Entry 4LF9 (X-ray diffraction, 3.28 A resolution); this record covers chains A and M of the 21 polymer chains in the assembly.

Chain A:
Molecule: 16S rRNA
Source organism: Thermus thermophilus
Sequence (1522 nucleotides; numbered 0 to 1544 plus 19 insertion-coded residues; 42 numbers in that range are skipped by the numbering (no residue carries them; nothing is unmodelled there); the number before each row is that of its first residue; a row labelled like 190A-190L holds insertion residues (190A, then the next letters in order); numbering starts at 0):
     0 UUUGUUGGAG AGUUUGAUCC UGGCUCAGGG UGAACGCUGG CGGCGUGCCU AAGACAUGCA
    60 AGUCGUGCGG G
    73 CCGCGGGGUU UU
    88 ACUCCG
    95 UGGUC
   101 AGCGGCGGAC GGGUGAGUAA CGCGUGGGU
  129A G
   130 ACCUACCCGG AAGAGGGGGA CAACCCGGGG AAACUCGGGC UAAUCCCCCA UGUGGACCCG
   190 C
190A-190L CCCUUGGGGUGU
   191 GUCCAAAGGG CUUU
   216 GCCCGCUUCC GGAUGGGCCC GCGUCCCAUC AGCUAGUUGG UGGGGUAAUG GCCCACCAAG
   276 GCGACGACGG GUAGCCGGUC UGAGAGGAUG GCCGGCCACA GGGGCACUGA GACACGGGCC
   336 CCACUCCUAC GGGAGGCAGC AGUUAGGAAU CUUCCGCAAU GGGCGCAAGC CUGACGGAGC
   396 GACGCCGCUU GGAGGAAGAA GCCCUUCGGG GUGUAAACUC CUGAA
   442 CCCGGGACGA AACCCCCGAC GA
   474 GGGGACUGAC GGUACCGGG
   494 GUAAUAGCGC CGGCCAACUC CGUGCCAGCA GCCGCGGUAA UACGGAGGGC GCGAGCGUUA
   554 CCCGGAUUCA CUGGGCGUAA AGGGCGUGUA GGCGGCCUGG GGCGUCCCAU GUGAAAGACC
   614 ACGGCUCAAC CGUGGGGGAG CGUGGGAUAC GCUCAGGCUA GACGGUGGGA GAGGGUGGUG
   674 GAAUUCCCGG AGUAGCGGUG AAAUGCGCAG AUACCGGGAG GAACGCCGAU GGCGAAGGCA
   734 GCCACCUGGU CCACCCGUGA CGCUGAGGCG CGAAAGCGUG GGGAGCAAAC CGGAUUAGAU
   794 ACCCGGGUAG UCCACGCCCU AAACGAUGCG CGCUAGGUCU CUGGGUCU
   848 CCUGGGGGCC GAAGCUAACG CGUUAAGCGC GCCGCCUGGG GAGUACGGCC GCAAGGCUGA
   908 AACUCAAAGG AAUUGACGGG GGCCCGCACA AGCGGUGGAG CAUGUGGUUU AAUUCGAAGX
   968 AACGCGAAGA ACCUUACCAG GCCUUGACAU GCUAGG
 1003A G
  1004 AACCCGGGUG AAAGCCUGGG GUGCCCC
1030A-1030D GCGA
  1031 GGGGAGCCCU AGCACAGGUG CUGCAUGGCC GUCGUCAGCU CGUGCCGUGA GGUGUUGGGU
  1091 UAAGUCCCGC AACGAGCGCA ACCCCCGCCG UUAGUUGCCA GCGGUUCGGC CGGGCACUCU
  1151 AACGGGACUG CCCGCGAAA
  1171 GCGGGAGGAA GGAGGGGACG ACGUCUGGUC AGCAUGGCCC UUACGGCCUG GGCGACACAC
  1231 GUGCUACAAU GCCCACUACA AAGCGAUGCC ACCCGGCAAC GGGGAGCUAA UCGCAAAAAG
  1291 GUGGGCCCAG UUCGGAUUGG GGUCUGCAAC CCGACCCCAU GAAGCCGGAA UCGCUAGUAA
  1351 UCGCGGAUCA G
 1361A C
  1362 CAUGCCGCGG UGAAUACGUU CCCGGGCCUU GUACACACXG CCXGUXACGC CAUGGGAGCG
  1422 GGCUCUACCC GAAGUCGCCG GG
  1446 AGCCUACGGG
  1459 CAGGCGCCGA GGGUAGGGCC CGUGACUGGG GCGAAGUCGU AACAAGGUAG CUGUACCGGA
  1519 AGGUGCGGCU GGAUCCACUC CUUUCU
Unresolved in the structure: 0-4, 1534-1538
Differences from the reference sequence: conflict C1534 (A2157 in M26923.1), A1535 (C2158 in M26923.1)
Modified / non-standard residues: PSU (pseudouridine-5'-monophosphate) at position 516, 7MG (7N-methyl-8-hydroguanosine-5'-monophosphate) at position 527, M2G (N2-dimethylguanosine-5'-monophosphate) at position 966, 5MC (5-methylcytidine-5'-monophosphate) at position 967, 2MG (2N-methylguanosine-5'-monophosphate) at position 1207, 5MC (5-methylcytidine-5'-monophosphate) at position 1400, 4OC (4n,o2'-methylcytidine-5'-monophosphate) at position 1402, 5MC (5-methylcytidine-5'-monophosphate) at position 1404, 5MC (5-methylcytidine-5'-monophosphate) at position 1407, UR3 (3-methyluridine-5'-monophoshate) at position 1498, MA6 (6N-dimethyladenosine-5'-monophoshate) at position 1518, MA6 (6N-dimethyladenosine-5'-monophoshate) at position 1519, PSU (pseudouridine-5'-monophosphate) at position 1540, PSU (pseudouridine-5'-monophosphate) at position 1541
Bound ions: Mg2+ site 1: U12, G22; Mg2+ site 2: U12, A914; Mg2+ site 3 near G21 (its only coordinating residue here); Mg2+ site 4: C48, G115; Mg2+ site 5: A53, A353; Mg2+ site 6 near G105 (its only coordinating residue here); Mg2+ site 7: A116, G117, G289; Mg2+ site 8: C121, G124, U125, G236; Mg2+ site 9: C174, C175; Mg2+ site 10: U182, G183; Mg2+ site 11 near A195 (its only coordinating residue here); Mg2+ site 12 near U264 (its only coordinating residue here); 4 more K+ sites not listed; 64 more Mg2+ sites not listed
Ligand contacts: gentamicin c1a (LLL; (2R,3R,4R,5R)-2-((1S,2S,3R,4S,6R)-4,6-diamino-3-((2R,3R,6S)-3-amino-6-(aminomethyl)-tetrahydro-2H-pyran-2-yloxy)-2-hydr oxycyclohexyloxy)-5-methyl-4-(methylamino)-tetrahydro-2H-pyran-3,5-diol): 5MC_1404, G1405, U1406, 5MC_1407, A1408, C1409, G1491, A1492, A1493, G1494, U1495

Chain M:
Name: ribosomal protein S13
Source organism: Thermus thermophilus
Reference sequence: P80377 (RS13_THET8); numbering as in UniProt (aligned over 1-126)
Chain sequence (126 residues; row label = number of the first residue in the row):
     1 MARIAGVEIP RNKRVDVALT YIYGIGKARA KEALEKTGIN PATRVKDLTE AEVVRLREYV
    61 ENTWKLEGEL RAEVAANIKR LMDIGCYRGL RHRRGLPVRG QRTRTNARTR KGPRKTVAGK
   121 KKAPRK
Unresolved in the structure: 1, 120-126
Bound ions: Mg2+: Thr20, Ile22, Ile25 (shared with U1330(A) of chain A)

Chain A / chain M interface:
Pairs across the interface (83; chain A residue first):
  G947(A) - Arg108(M)  phosphate contact
  G947(A) - Thr109(M)  phosphate contact
  C948(A) - Asn106(M)  base contact
  C948(A) - Ala107(M)  hydrogen bond to the phosphate
  C948(A) - Arg108(M)  hydrogen bond to the phosphate
  C948(A) - Thr109(M)  hydrogen bond to the phosphate
  A949(A) - Gln101(M)  phosphate contact
  A949(A) - Asn106(M)  base contact
  U950(A) - Arg102(M)  salt bridge to the phosphate
  U950(A) - Thr105(M)  hydrogen bond to the base
  U950(A) - Asn106(M)  base contact
  G951(A) - Arg102(M)  salt bridge to the phosphate
  G951(A) - Thr105(M)  base contact
  U952(A) - Arg104(M)  hydrogen bond to the base
  U952(A) - Thr105(M)  base contact
  G953(A) - Arg104(M)  salt bridge to the phosphate
  G954(A) - Arg104(M)  base contact
  A1225(A) - Arg102(M)  phosphate contact
  A1225(A) - Thr103(M)  hydrogen bond to the phosphate
  A1225(A) - Arg104(M)  phosphate contact
  C1226(A) - Arg91(M)  salt bridge to the phosphate
  C1226(A) - Leu96(M)  phosphate contact
  C1226(A) - Thr103(M)  hydrogen bond to the phosphate
  C1226(A) - Arg104(M)  base contact
  C1226(A) - Lys111(M)  hydrogen bond to the sugar
  A1227(A) - Leu96(M)  phosphate contact
  A1227(A) - Lys111(M)  phosphate contact
  A1227(A) - Lys115(M)  hydrogen bond to the sugar
  A1227(A) - Val117(M)  base contact
  C1228(A) - Arg104(M)  hydrogen bond to the base
  C1228(A) - Arg108(M)  salt bridge to the phosphate
  C1228(A) - Lys111(M)  salt bridge to the phosphate
  C1228(A) - Lys115(M)  hydrogen bond to the phosphate
  C1228(A) - Thr116(M)  hydrogen bond to the phosphate
  C1228(A) - Val117(M)  hydrogen bond to the sugar
  A1229(A) - Thr105(M)  base contact
  A1229(A) - Arg114(M)  salt bridge to the phosphate
  A1229(A) - Thr116(M)  hydrogen bond to the phosphate
  C1230(A) - Thr105(M)  base contact
  G1295(A) - Arg14(M)  sugar contact
  C1296(A) - Arg14(M)  sugar contact
  C1297(A) - Arg44(M)  salt bridge to the phosphate
  U1301(A) - Tyr21(M)  sugar contact
  U1302(A) - Lys13(M)  salt bridge to the phosphate
  U1302(A) - Arg14(M)  base contact
  U1302(A) - Val17(M)  base contact
  U1302(A) - Tyr21(M)  hydrogen bond to the phosphate
  A1306(A) - Thr109(M)  sugar contact
  U1307(A) - Gln101(M)  hydrogen bond to the phosphate
  U1307(A) - Thr109(M)  sugar contact
  U1307(A) - Arg110(M)  phosphate contact
  U1308(A) - His92(M)  hydrogen bond to the phosphate
  U1308(A) - Pro97(M)  phosphate contact
  U1308(A) - Val98(M)  hydrogen bond to the phosphate
  U1308(A) - Arg99(M)  salt bridge to the phosphate
  U1308(A) - Gln101(M)  hydrogen bond to the phosphate
  U1308(A) - Arg110(M)  phosphate contact
  G1309(A) - Asn77(M)  hydrogen bond to the sugar
  G1309(A) - Ile78(M)  sugar contact
  G1309(A) - Leu81(M)  phosphate contact
  G1309(A) - Arg88(M)  salt bridge to the phosphate
  G1309(A) - His92(M)  salt bridge to the phosphate
  G1309(A) - Val98(M)  phosphate contact
  G1309(A) - Arg99(M)  salt bridge to the phosphate
  G1310(A) - Asn77(M)  sugar contact
  G1310(A) - Arg88(M)  salt bridge to the phosphate
  C1321(A) - Tyr87(M)  sugar contact
  C1322(A) - Gly100(M)  sugar contact
  G1323(A) - Gly100(M)  phosphate contact
  C1328(A) - Ala28(M)  phosphate contact
  C1328(A) - Arg29(M)  hydrogen bond to the sugar
  A1329(A) - Tyr23(M)  phosphate contact
  A1329(A) - Gly24(M)  phosphate contact
  A1329(A) - Ile25(M)  phosphate contact
  A1329(A) - Gly26(M)  hydrogen bond to the phosphate
  A1329(A) - Lys27(M)  phosphate contact
  A1329(A) - Ala28(M)  phosphate contact
  A1329(A) - Arg29(M)  hydrogen bond to the phosphate
  A1329(A) - Leu70(M)  sugar contact
  U1330(A) - Ile22(M)  phosphate contact
  U1330(A) - Tyr23(M)  phosphate contact
  U1330(A) - Ile25(M)  phosphate contact
  U1330(A) - Gly26(M)  phosphate contact
Interface residues without a listed pair, chain A (32 interface residues in all): C1320, G1331
Interface residues without a listed pair, chain M (43 interface residues in all): Thr20, Val74

Overview:
The interface between chain A and chain M involves 32 residues on one side and 43 on the other, with 23
hydrogen bonds and 14 salt bridges. Polar contacts include U950(A)-Thr105(M), U952(A)-Arg104(M) and
C1228(A)-Arg104(M). Bound to chain A: gentamicin c1a.
Here chain A is 16S rRNA and chain M is ribosomal protein S13, both from Thermus thermophilus. Entry 4LF9
(Crystal Structure of 30S ribosomal subunit from Thermus thermophilus) was determined by X-ray diffraction.
